Entry 4IVZ (X-ray diffraction, 3.10 A resolution); this record covers chains A and B of the 4 polymer chains in the assembly.

# Chain A (and B)
Protein: Regulatory protein
Source organism: Enterobacter sp
Notes: chain B of this document is another copy of the same molecule, construct and numbering; everything in this record applies to it too
UniProtKB: Q8GGH0 (Q8GGH0_9ENTR); numbering as in UniProt (aligned over 1-79)
Amino-acid sequence (82 residues; row label = number of the first residue in the row; numbers below 1 keep their minus sign (Gly-2 is residue -2)):
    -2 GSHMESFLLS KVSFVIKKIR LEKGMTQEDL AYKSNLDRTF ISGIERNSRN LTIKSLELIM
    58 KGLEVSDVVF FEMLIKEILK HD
Disordered / not traced: -2 to 1, 78-79
Sequence notes: expression tag (-2 to 0); engineered mutation Phe37 (Tyr in Q8GGH0)
From the paper describing this entry:
  - mutagenesis - Y37F, R46A (30 fold), S52A (5 fold): decreased binding to the 19-nt DNA strand
  - mutagenesis - T36A: abolished binding to the 19-nt DNA strand
  - binding site for the 19-nt DNA strand: Arg35, Thr36, Ser52
  - binding site for the 19-nt DNA strand: Arg46
  - specificity-determining residues: Thr36, Arg46

# Interface between chain A and chain B
Pairs across the interface (39; chain A residue first):
  Glu2(A) - Lys51(B)
  Ser3(A) - Lys51(B)
  Ser3(A) - Glu54(B)  hydrogen bond
  Phe4(A) - Glu54(B)
  Phe4(A) - Asp64(B)
  Leu5(A) - Ile50(B)  hydrophobic
  Leu5(A) - Glu54(B)  hydrogen bond (backbone-side chain)
  Leu5(A) - Phe68(B)  hydrophobic
  Leu6(A) - Ile50(B)  hydrophobic
  Asn47(A) - Thr49(B)  hydrogen bond
  Asn47(A) - Ile50(B)  hydrogen bond (side chain-backbone)
  Asn47(A) - Lys51(B)  hydrogen bond (side chain-backbone)
  Leu48(A) - Thr49(B)
  Leu48(A) - Ile50(B)  hydrogen bond (backbone-backbone)
  Thr49(A) - Asn47(B)  hydrogen bond
  Thr49(A) - Leu48(B)
  Thr49(A) - Thr49(B)
  Ile50(A) - Leu5(B)  hydrophobic
  Ile50(A) - Leu6(B)  hydrophobic
  Ile50(A) - Asn47(B)  hydrogen bond (backbone-side chain)
  Ile50(A) - Leu48(B)  hydrogen bond (backbone-backbone)
  Ile50(A) - Ile50(B)  hydrophobic
  Lys51(A) - Asn47(B)  hydrogen bond (backbone-side chain)
  Glu54(A) - Ser3(B)  hydrogen bond
  Glu54(A) - Phe4(B)  hydrogen bond (side chain-backbone)
  Glu54(A) - Leu5(B)  hydrogen bond (side chain-backbone)
  Asp64(A) - Phe4(B)
  Asp64(A) - Ile75(B)
  Val65(A) - Ile72(B)  hydrophobic
  Val65(A) - Ile75(B)  hydrophobic
  Phe68(A) - Leu5(B)  hydrophobic
  Phe68(A) - Phe68(B)  hydrophobic
  Phe68(A) - Leu71(B)  hydrophobic
  Ile72(A) - Val65(B)  hydrophobic
  Ile72(A) - Ile72(B)  hydrophobic
  Ile75(A) - Asp64(B)
  Ile75(A) - Val65(B)  hydrophobic
  Ile75(A) - Phe68(B)  hydrophobic
  Leu76(A) - Val65(B)  hydrophobic
Other interface residues (no listed pair), chain A (22 interface residues in all): Val9, Leu53, Met57, Glu69, Leu71
Other interface residues (no listed pair), chain B (19 interface residues in all): Val9, Leu53, Met57
Interface features reported in the paper:
  - specific contacts: Tyr29(A)-Tyr29(B) (pi stacking), Tyr29(B)-Asp26(A) (hydrogen bond)

# In short
22 residues of chain A and 19 residues of chain B are in contact; the contacts include 13 hydrogen bonds.
Polar contacts include Ser3(A)-Glu54(B), Leu5(A)-Glu54(B) and Asn47(A)-Thr49(B). The paper describes pi
stacking between Tyr29(A) and Tyr29(B); a hydrogen bond between Tyr29(B) and Asp26(A). From the paper: a
binding site for the 19-nt DNA strand at Arg35(A), Thr36(A) and Ser52(A) among others; Y37F, R46A and S52A of
chain A reduce binding to the 19-nt DNA strand.
Chain A and chain B are both Regulatory protein (Enterobacter sp); the structure, A Y37F mutant of C.Esp1396I
bound to its highest affinity operator site OM, was determined by X-ray diffraction.
